PDB entry 3SAT | X-ray diffraction, 2.15 A resolution | chains A and C of the 3 polymer chains in the assembly

[Chain A]
Name: DNA glycosylase
From: Geobacillus stearothermophilus
Notes: EC 4.2.99.18
UniProt: P84131 (P84131_GEOSE); residues 2-274 here = UniProt positions 2-274
Amino-acid sequence (273 residues; numbered 2 to 274; the number before each row is that of its first residue):
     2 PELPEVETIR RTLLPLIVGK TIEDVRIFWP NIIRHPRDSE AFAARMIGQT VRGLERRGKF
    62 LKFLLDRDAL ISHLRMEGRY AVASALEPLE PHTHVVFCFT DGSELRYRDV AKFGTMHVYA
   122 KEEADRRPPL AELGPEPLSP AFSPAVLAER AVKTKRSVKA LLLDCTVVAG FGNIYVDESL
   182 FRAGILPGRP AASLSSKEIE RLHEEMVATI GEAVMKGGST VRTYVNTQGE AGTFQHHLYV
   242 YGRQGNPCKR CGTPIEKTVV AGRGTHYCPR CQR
Unresolved in the structure: 217-238
Construct notes: conflict Glu3 (Gln in P84131); engineered mutation Ala112 (Arg in P84131), Cys166 (Gln in P84131)
Metal / ion sites: Zn2+: Cys249, Cys252, Cys269, Cys272

[Chain C]
Molecule: 16-nt DNA strand
Sequence (16 nucleotides; row label = number of the first residue in the row; numbering starts at 0):
     0 TGCGTCCTGG XCTACC
Unresolved in the structure: 0-4, 13-15
Modified residues: TX2 (5'-O-{(R)-hydroxy[(2-sulfanylethyl)amino]phosphoryl}thymidine) at position 10

[How chain A and chain C interact]
Residue-residue contacts (12; chain A residue first):
  Lys60(A) with DG8(C), sugar contact
  Phe61(A) with TX2_10(C), phosphate contact
  His74(A) with DG8(C), hydrogen bond to the phosphate; DG9(C), salt bridge to the phosphate
  Arg76(A) with DG8(C), hydrogen bond to the base; DG9(C), sugar contact
  Pro130(A) with TX2_10(C), base contact
  Glu133(A) with TX2_10(C), base contact
  Leu134(A) with TX2_10(C), base contact
  Cys166(A) with DG9(C), sugar contact; TX2_10(C), base contact
  Thr167(A) with TX2_10(C), base contact
Also at the interface, not in a pair above, chain A (12 interface residues in all): Met77, Phe114, Asn174
Also at the interface, not in a pair above, chain C (4 interface residues in all): DT7

[Summary]
12 residues of chain A and 4 residues of chain C are in contact, with 2 hydrogen bonds and 1 salt bridge.
Polar contacts include Arg76(A)-DG8(C), His74(A)-DG8(C) and His74(A)-DG9(C). Cys249(A), Cys252(A), Cys269(A)
and Cys272(A) form the Zn2+ site.
Chain A is DNA glycosylase (Geobacillus stearothermophilus) and chain C is a 16-nt DNA strand; the structure,
MUTM Slanted complex 6 with R112A mutation, was determined by X-ray diffraction, deposited together with 3SAR,
3SAS, 3SAU, 3SAW and 3SBJ.
